PDB entry 5JUD | X-ray diffraction, 2.59 A resolution | chain A

Chain A:
Name: Glucosyl-3-phosphoglycerate synthase
Source organism: Mycobacterium bovis AF2122/97
Notes: EC 2.4.1.266
UniProt: Q7U0E1 (GPGS_MYCBO); numbering as in UniProt (aligned over 1-324)
Amino-acid sequence (328 residues; row label = number of the first residue in the row; numbers below 1 keep their minus sign (Gly-3 is residue -3)):
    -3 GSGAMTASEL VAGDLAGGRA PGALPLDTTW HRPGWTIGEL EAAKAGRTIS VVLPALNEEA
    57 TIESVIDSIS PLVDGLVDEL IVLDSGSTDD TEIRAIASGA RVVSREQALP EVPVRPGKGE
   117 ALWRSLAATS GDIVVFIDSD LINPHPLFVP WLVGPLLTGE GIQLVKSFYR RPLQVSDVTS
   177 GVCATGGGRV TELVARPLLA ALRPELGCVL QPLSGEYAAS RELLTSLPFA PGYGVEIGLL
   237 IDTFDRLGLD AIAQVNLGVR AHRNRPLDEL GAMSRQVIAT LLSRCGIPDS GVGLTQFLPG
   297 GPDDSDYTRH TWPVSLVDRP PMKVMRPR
Not modelled in the structure: -3 to 20, 167-183, 295-302, 323-324
Sequence notes: expression tag (-3 to 0)
UniProt features mapped onto this chain:
  - binding site (UDP-alpha-D-glucose): Pro50 to Glu54, Ser81, Lys114, Asp134, Ser135, Tyr229 to Glu232, Arg256 to Arg261
  - binding site (Mn(2+)): Asp136, His258
  - binding site ((2R)-3-phosphoglycerate): Gly184 to Thr187, Asn260
Small-molecule neighbours: UDP (uridine-5'-diphosphate): Pro50, Ala51, Leu52, Glu54, Leu79, Ser81, Gly113, Lys114, Ala117, Asp134, Ser135, Asp136, Tyr229, Arg259

Overview:
Chain A binds UDP. Curated annotation (UniProt) lists 19 UDP-alpha-D-glucose-binding residues, Mn2+-binding
residues Asp136 and His258 and 5 (2R)-3-phosphoglycerate-binding residues.
Chain A is Glucosyl-3-phosphoglycerate synthase (Mycobacterium bovis AF2122/97); the structure, Crystal
structure of glucosyl-3-phosphoglycerate synthase from Mycobacterium tuberculosis in complex with
uridine-diphosphate (UDP) - GpgS*UDP, was determined by X-ray diffraction together with 5JQX, 5JSX, 5JT0 and
5JUC from the same study.
